Entry 8U7Z (electron microscopy, 2.97 A resolution); this record covers chains B2 and G2 of the 15 polymer chains in the assembly.

[Chain B2]
Protein: Guanine nucleotide-binding protein G(I)/G(S)/G(T) subunit beta-1
Organism: Homo sapiens
Reference sequence: P62873 (GBB1_HUMAN); numbering as in UniProt (aligned over 1-340)
Sequence (340 residues; each row starts with the number of its first residue):
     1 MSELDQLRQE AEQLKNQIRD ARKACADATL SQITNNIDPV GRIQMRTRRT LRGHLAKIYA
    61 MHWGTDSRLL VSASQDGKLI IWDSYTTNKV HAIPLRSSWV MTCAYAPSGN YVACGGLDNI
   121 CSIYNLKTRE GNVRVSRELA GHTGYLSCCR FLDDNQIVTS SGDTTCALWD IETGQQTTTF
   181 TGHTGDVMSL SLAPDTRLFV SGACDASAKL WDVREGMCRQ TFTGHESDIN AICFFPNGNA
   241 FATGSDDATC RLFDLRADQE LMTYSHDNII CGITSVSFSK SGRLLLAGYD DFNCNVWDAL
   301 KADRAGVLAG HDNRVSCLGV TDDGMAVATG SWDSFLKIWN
Unresolved in the structure: 1
Curated features (UniProtKB/Swiss-Prot):
  - modified residue: Ser-2 (N-acetylserine), His-266 (Phosphohistidine)
  - natural variant: Leu-30 (L30F: In MRD42; uncertain significance), Arg-52 (R52G: In MRD42), Gly-64 (G64V: In MRD42), Asp-76 (D76E: In MRD42; D76G: In MRD42), Gly-77 (G77S: In MRD42), Lys-78 (K78R: In MRD42), Ile-80 (I80N: In MRD42; I80T: In MRD42), His-91 (H91R: In MRD42; uncertain significance), Ala-92 (A92T: In MRD42), Pro-94 (P94S: In MRD42), Leu-95 (L95P: In MRD42), Arg-96 (R96L: In MRD42), 5 further natural variant entries in UniProt
What the authors report for this chain:
  - mutagenesis - K78E, K89E, A92D: abolished catalytic activity (ubiquitylation activity)
  - mutagenesis - K78E, K89E, A92D: abolished catalytic activity with BTB/POZ domain-containing protein KCTD5
  - post-translational modification sites: Lys-23

[Chain G2]
Protein: Guanine nucleotide-binding protein G(I)/G(S)/G(O) subunit gamma-2
Organism: Homo sapiens
Reference sequence: P59768 (GBG2_HUMAN); numbering as in UniProt (aligned over 1-71)
Sequence (71 residues; each row starts with the number of its first residue):
     1 MASNNTASIA QARKLVEQLK MEANIDRIKV SKAAADLMAY CEAHAKEDPL LTPVPASENP
    61 FREKKFFSAI L
Unresolved in the structure: 64-71
Construct notes: engineered mutation Ser-68 (Cys in P59768)
Curated features (UniProtKB/Swiss-Prot):
  - modified residue: Ala-2 (N-acetylalanine)

[Chain B2 / chain G2 interface]
Contacting residue pairs (80):
  Glu-3(B2) with Ile-9(G2); Arg-13(G2), salt bridge
  Leu-4(B2) with Asn-5(G2); Ile-9(G2), hydrophobic
  Leu-7(B2) with Ile-9(G2), hydrophobic; Ala-12(G2), hydrophobic; Arg-13(G2); Val-16(G2)
  Glu-10(B2) with Val-16(G2)
  Ala-11(B2) with Leu-15(G2), hydrophobic; Val-16(G2), hydrophobic
  Lys-15(B2) with Leu-19(G2)
  Gln-17(B2) with Ala-23(G2)
  Ile-18(B2) with Leu-19(G2); Glu-22(G2); Ala-23(G2), hydrophobic
  Arg-22(B2) with Arg-27(G2)
  Cys-25(B2) with Ile-28(G2), hydrogen bond (side chain-backbone); Lys-29(G2); Val-30(G2), hydrogen bond (backbone-backbone)
  Ala-26(B2) with Val-30(G2), hydrophobic
  Asp-27(B2) with Lys-29(G2), salt bridge; Val-30(G2)
  Ala-28(B2) with Ser-31(G2)
  Leu-30(B2) with Ser-31(G2); Ala-35(G2), hydrophobic
  Thr-34(B2) with Met-38(G2)
  Ile-37(B2) with Met-38(G2), hydrophobic; Glu-42(G2)
  Ile-43(B2) with Leu-50(G2)
  Met-45(B2) with Leu-50(G2), hydrophobic
  Arg-49(B2) with Phe-61(G2), hydrogen bond (side chain-backbone)
  Trp-63(B2) with Phe-61(G2), hydrophobic
  Ser-84(B2) with Phe-61(G2)
  Tyr-85(B2) with Pro-60(G2); Phe-61(G2), hydrophobic
  Met-217(B2) with Gln-18(G2)
  Cys-218(B2) with Gln-18(G2), hydrogen bond (backbone-side chain)
  Arg-219(B2) with Ile-25(G2)
  Gln-220(B2) with Glu-22(G2); Ile-25(G2)
  Thr-221(B2) with Glu-22(G2), hydrogen bond (backbone-side chain)
  Phe-235(B2) with Leu-37(G2), hydrophobic; Cys-41(G2), hydrophobic
  Asn-237(B2) with Asp-36(G2); Tyr-40(G2)
  Asn-239(B2) with Asp-36(G2); Leu-37(G2)
  Ala-240(B2) with Leu-37(G2), hydrophobic
  Asp-254(B2) with Ala-33(G2)
  Arg-256(B2) with Ile-28(G2), hydrogen bond (backbone-backbone); Ala-33(G2), hydrogen bond (side chain-backbone); Asp-36(G2), salt bridge; Leu-37(G2)
  Asp-258(B2) with Glu-22(G2); Arg-27(G2)
  Gln-259(B2) with Val-30(G2)
  Leu-261(B2) with Leu-37(G2), hydrophobic
  Ser-279(B2) with Asp-48(G2); Leu-50(G2)
  Lys-280(B2) with Glu-47(G2), hydrogen bond (side chain-backbone); Asp-48(G2); Pro-49(G2)
  Ser-281(B2) with Cys-41(G2); His-44(G2); Asp-48(G2), hydrogen bond
  Gly-282(B2) with Cys-41(G2), hydrogen bond (backbone-side chain)
  Arg-283(B2) with Leu-51(G2)
  Leu-284(B2) with Leu-50(G2)
  Leu-286(B2) with Leu-50(G2), hydrophobic
  Leu-300(B2) with Cys-41(G2), hydrophobic
  Asp-323(B2) with Pro-49(G2)
  Gly-324(B2) with Pro-49(G2); Leu-50(G2)
  Met-325(B2) with Pro-49(G2), hydrophobic; Pro-60(G2), hydrophobic; Phe-61(G2), hydrophobic
  Ala-326(B2) with Phe-61(G2), hydrophobic
  Ile-338(B2) with Phe-61(G2), hydrophobic
  Asn-340(B2) with Asn-59(G2), hydrogen bond
Interface residues without a listed pair, chain B2 (57 interface residues in all): Leu-14, Thr-29, Ser-31, Val-40, Arg-48, Gly-182, Ala-257
Interface residues without a listed pair, chain G2 (41 interface residues in all): Ser-8, Lys-14, Met-21, Asp-26, Ala-34, Ala-45, Glu-58, Arg-62

[Overview]
57 residues of chain B2 and 41 residues of chain G2 are in contact, with 11 hydrogen bonds and 3 salt bridges.
Polar pairs include Glu-3(B2)/Arg-13(G2), Asp-27(B2)/Lys-29(G2) and Arg-256(B2)/Asp-36(G2). From the paper:
K78E, K89E and A92D of chain B2 abolish catalytic activity (ubiquitylation activity); a modification site at
Lys-23(B2).
Here chain B2 is Guanine nucleotide-binding protein G(I)/G(S)/G(T) subunit beta-1 and chain G2 is Guanine
nucleotide-binding protein G(I)/G(S)/G(O) subunit gamma-2, both from Homo sapiens. Entry 8U7Z
(KCTD5/Cullin3/Gbeta1gamma2 Complex: Local Refinment of KCTD5(CTD)/Gbeta1gamma2) was determined by electron
microscopy (same publication as 8U80, 8U81, 8U82, 8U83 and 8U84).
